8A1S - chains I and J of the 16 polymer chains in the assembly; structure by electron microscopy, 4.00 A resolution.

[Chain I (and J)]
Protein: Macrophage-expressed gene 1 protein
Organism: Mus musculus
Notes: chain J of this document is another copy of the same molecule, construct and numbering; everything in this record applies to it too
Reference sequence: A1L314 (MPEG1_MOUSE); residues 20-652 here = UniProt positions 20-652
Amino-acid sequence (648 residues; numbered 17 to 664; the number before each row is that of its first residue):
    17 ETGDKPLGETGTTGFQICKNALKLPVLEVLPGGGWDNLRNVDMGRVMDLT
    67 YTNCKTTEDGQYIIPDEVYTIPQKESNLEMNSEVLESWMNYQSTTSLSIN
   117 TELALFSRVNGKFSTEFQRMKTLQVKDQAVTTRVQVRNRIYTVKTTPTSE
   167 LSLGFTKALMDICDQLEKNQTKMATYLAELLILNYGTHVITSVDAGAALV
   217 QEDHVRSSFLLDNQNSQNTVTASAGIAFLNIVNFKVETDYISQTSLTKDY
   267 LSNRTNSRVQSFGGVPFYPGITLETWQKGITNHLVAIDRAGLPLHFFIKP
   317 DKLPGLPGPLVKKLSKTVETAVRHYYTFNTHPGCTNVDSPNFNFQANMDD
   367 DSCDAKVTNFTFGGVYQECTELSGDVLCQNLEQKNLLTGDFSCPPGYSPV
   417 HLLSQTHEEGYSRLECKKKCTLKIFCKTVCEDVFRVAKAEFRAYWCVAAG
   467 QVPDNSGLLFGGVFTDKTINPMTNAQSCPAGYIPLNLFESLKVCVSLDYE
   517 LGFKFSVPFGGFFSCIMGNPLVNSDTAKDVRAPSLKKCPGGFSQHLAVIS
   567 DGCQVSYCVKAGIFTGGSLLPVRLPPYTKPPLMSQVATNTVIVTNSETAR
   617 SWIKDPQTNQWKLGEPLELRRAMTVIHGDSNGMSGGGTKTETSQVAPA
Not modelled in the structure: 17-28, 346-375, 540-547, 600-664
Sequence notes: expression tag (17-19, 653-664)
UniProt features mapped onto this chain:
  - site (Cleavage): Asn352, Val353, Asn357, Phe358, Asn359, Phe360, Lys628, Leu629
  - glycosylation (N-linked (GlcNAc...) asparagine): Asn185, Asn269, Asn375
  - mutagenesis: Tyr427 to Val452 (Abolished binding to target membranes)
Disulfide bonds: Cys34-Cys70, Cys385-Cys394, Cys409-Cys462, Cys432-Cys446, Cys436-Cys442, Cys494-Cys510, Cys531-Cys569, Cys554-Cys574
Glycans and other covalent adducts: N-acetylglucosamine (NAG) linked to Asn269

[Chain I / chain J interface]
Pairs across the interface (7; chain I residue first):
  Ile247(I) - Glu102(J)
  Asn249(I) - Val100(J)
  Asn249(I) - Glu102(J)
  Phe250(I) - Ser98(J)
  Phe250(I) - Glu99(J)
  Phe250(I) - Val100(J)
  Tyr256(I) - Ser92(J)
Also at the interface, not in a pair above, chain I (8 interface residues in all): Val248, Lys251, Glu253, Asp255
Also at the interface, not in a pair above, chain J (8 interface residues in all): Leu94, Met96, Trp104

[Summary]
Chain I and chain J each contribute 8 residues to their interface. Covalently linked N-acetylglucosamine: at
Asn269(I).
Chain I and chain J are both Macrophage-expressed gene 1 protein (Mus musculus); the structure, Structure of
murine perforin-2 (Mpeg1) pore in twisted form, was determined by electron microscopy, deposited together with
8A1D.
